4BKL - chains A and E of the 5 polymer chains in the assembly; structure by X-ray diffraction, 3.25 A resolution.

[Chain A]
Molecule: M2139 fab fragment heavy chain
Organism: Mus musculus
Notes: fragment: vh and ch1; antibody fragment or engineered binder
Chain sequence (231 residues; each row starts with the number of its first residue):
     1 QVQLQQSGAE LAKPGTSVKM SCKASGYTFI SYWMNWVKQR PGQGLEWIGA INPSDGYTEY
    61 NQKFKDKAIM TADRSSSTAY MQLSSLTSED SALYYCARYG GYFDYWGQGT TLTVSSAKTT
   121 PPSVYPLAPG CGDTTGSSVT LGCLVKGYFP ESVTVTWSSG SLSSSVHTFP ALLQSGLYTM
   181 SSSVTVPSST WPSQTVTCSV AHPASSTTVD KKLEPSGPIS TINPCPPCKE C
Not modelled in the structure: 217-231
Cystine bridges: Cys22-Cys96, Cys143-Cys198

[Chain E]
Molecule: J1 epitope
Chain sequence (37 residues; numbered 1 to 37; the number before each row is that of its first residue):
     1 GPPGPPGPPG PPGPPGMPGE RGAAGIAGPK GPPGPPG
Not modelled in the structure: 1-10, 36-37
Modified / non-standard residues: Pro3, Pro6, Pro9, Pro12, Pro15, Pro18, Pro33, Pro36 (4-hydroxyproline; HYP)
What the authors report for this chain:
  - self-association interface (contacts with another copy of this molecule): Arg21

[Interface between chain A and chain E]
Contacting residue pairs (15):
  Thr28(A) - Arg21(E)
  Ile30(A) - Ala23(E)  hydrophobic
  Ile30(A) - Ala24(E)  hydrogen bond (backbone-backbone)
  Ser31(A) - Arg21(E)  hydrogen bond (side chain-backbone)
  Ser31(A) - Gly22(E)  hydrogen bond (side chain-backbone)
  Ser31(A) - Ala24(E)  hydrogen bond (backbone-backbone)
  Tyr32(A) - Arg21(E)  hydrogen bond
  Tyr32(A) - Ala24(E)
  Trp33(A) - Ala24(E)
  Trp33(A) - Gly25(E)  hydrogen bond (side chain-backbone)
  Trp33(A) - Ala27(E)  hydrophobic
  Asn52(A) - Ala24(E)  hydrogen bond (side chain-backbone)
  Asn52(A) - Gly25(E)
  Ser54(A) - Ala23(E)
  Glu59(A) - Ala27(E)
Interface residues without a listed pair, chain A (9 interface residues in all): Asp55
Interface residues without a listed pair, chain E (8 interface residues in all): Glu20, Ile26
Interface features reported in the paper:
  - residue pairs: Ser31(A)-Gly22(E) (hydrogen bond), Trp33(A)-Gly25(E) (hydrogen bond), Arg21(E)-Ser31(A)
  - epitope / paratope residues, chain A: Ser31(A), Trp33(A)
  - epitope / paratope residues, chain E: Arg21(E), Gly22(E), Gly25(E), Ile26(E)

[In short]
Chain A and chain E form an interface of 9 and 8 residues respectively, with 7 hydrogen bonds. Among the polar
pairs are Ser31(A)-Arg21(E), Ser31(A)-Gly22(E) and Tyr32(A)-Arg21(E). The paper describes hydrogen bonds
between Ser31(A) and Gly22(E) and Trp33(A) and Gly25(E); a contact between Arg21(E) and Ser31(A). The paper
reports epitope/paratope residues Ser31(A), Trp33(A) and Arg21(E) among others; a self-association interface
involving Arg21(E).
Chain A is M2139 fab fragment heavy chain (Mus musculus) and chain E is J1 epitope; the structure, Crystal
structure of the arthritogenic antibody M2139 (Fab fragment) in complex with the triple-helical J1 peptide,
was determined by X-ray diffraction.
